7CUA - chains A and B of the 3 polymer chains in the assembly; structure by X-ray diffraction, 1.80 A resolution.

Chain A (and B):
Protein: YoeB
Organism: Staphylococcus aureus (strain NCTC 8325)
Notes: chain B of this document is another copy of the same molecule, construct and numbering; everything in this record applies to it too
Reference sequence: Q2G286 (Q2G286_STAA8); residue numbers follow UniProt; this construct covers 1-88
Sequence (88 residues; numbered 1 to 88; the number before each row is that of its first residue):
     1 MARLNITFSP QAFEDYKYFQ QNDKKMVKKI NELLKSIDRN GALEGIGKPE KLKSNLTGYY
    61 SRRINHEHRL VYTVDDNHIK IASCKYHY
Not modelled in the structure: 1
What the authors report for this chain:
  - conformationally variable residues (order/disorder transition): Tyr86, His87, Tyr88

How chain A and chain B interact:
Pairs across the interface (39):
  Ala2(A) with Pro10(B)
  Arg3(A) with Pro10(B)
  Leu4(A) with Pro10(B)
  Asn5(A) with Thr7(B); Phe8(B); Ser9(B); Pro10(B)
  Ile6(A) with Ile6(B); Thr7(B); Phe8(B), hydrogen bond (backbone-backbone)
  Thr7(A) with Asn5(B); Ile6(B); Thr7(B), hydrogen bond
  Phe8(A) with Asn5(B); Ile6(B), hydrogen bond (backbone-backbone); Phe8(B), hydrophobic; Phe13(B), hydrophobic
  Ser9(A) with Asn5(B)
  Pro10(A) with Ala2(B); Arg3(B); Leu4(B); Asn5(B)
  Phe13(A) with Tyr16(B); Asn31(B); Leu34(B), hydrophobic
  Tyr16(A) with Phe13(B); Tyr16(B), hydrophobic; Gln20(B), hydrogen bond
  Lys17(A) with Asn31(B)
  Gln20(A) with Tyr16(B), hydrogen bond; Gln20(B); Val27(B); Asn31(B), hydrogen bond
  Lys24(A) with Lys24(B)
  Val27(A) with Gln20(B)
  Asn31(A) with Phe13(B); Lys17(B); Gln20(B), hydrogen bond
  Lys80(A) with Asn5(B)
Also at the interface, not in a pair above, chain A (19 interface residues in all): Lys28, Leu34
Also at the interface, not in a pair above, chain B (19 interface residues in all): Gln21, Lys80

Overview:
Chain A and chain B each contribute 19 residues to their interface, with 7 hydrogen bonds. Polar pairs include
Thr7(A)-Thr7(B), Tyr16(A)-Gln20(B) and Gln20(A)-Asn31(B). From the paper: conformational variability at
Tyr86(A), His87(A) and Tyr88(A).
Both chains are YoeB (Staphylococcus aureus (strain NCTC 8325)). Entry 7CUA (The structure of YoeB dimer from
Staphylococcus aureus) was determined by X-ray diffraction, deposited together with 6L8E and 6L8F.
